PDB entry 6NUX | X-ray diffraction, 2.20 A resolution | chains A and B

Chain A:
Molecule: CD1A protein
Source organism: Homo sapiens
Reference sequence: Q8N5T0 (Q8N5T0_HUMAN); residues 4-278 here correspond to UniProt positions 5-279 (UniProt number = residue number + 1)
Amino-acid sequence (283 residues; row label = number of the first residue in the row):
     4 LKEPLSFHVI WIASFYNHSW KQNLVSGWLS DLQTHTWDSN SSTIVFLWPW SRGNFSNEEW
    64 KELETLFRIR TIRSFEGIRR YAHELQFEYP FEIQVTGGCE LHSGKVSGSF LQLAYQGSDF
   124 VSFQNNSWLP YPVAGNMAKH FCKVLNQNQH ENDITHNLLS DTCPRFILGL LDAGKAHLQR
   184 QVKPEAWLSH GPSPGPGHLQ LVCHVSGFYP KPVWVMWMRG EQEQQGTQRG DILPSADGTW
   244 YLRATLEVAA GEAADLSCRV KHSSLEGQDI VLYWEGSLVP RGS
Disordered / not traced: 4-8, 61, 104-109, 286
Cystine bridges: Cys-102/Cys-166, Cys-206/Cys-261
Construct notes: expression tag (279-286)
Ligand contacts: trans,trans-Farnesol (FOF; (2E,6E)-3,7,11-trimethyldodeca-2,6,10-trien-1-ol): Phe-10, Val-12, Trp-14, Phe-70, Arg-73, Thr-74, Ser-77, Val-98, Gly-100, Leu-114, Leu-161, Leu-162, Thr-165, Cys-166
From the paper describing this entry:
  - binding site for trans,trans-Farnesol: Phe-10, Trp-14, Phe-70, Val-98, Leu-161, Leu-162
  - conformationally variable residues (side-chain flip): Phe-70

Chain B:
Molecule: Beta-2-microglobulin
Source organism: Homo sapiens
Reference sequence: P61769 (B2MG_HUMAN); residues 2-100 here correspond to UniProt positions 21-119 (UniProt number = residue number + 19)
Amino-acid sequence (104 residues; numbered 2 to 105; the number before each row is that of its first residue):
     2 IQRTPKIQVY SRHPAENGKS NFLNCYVSGF HPSDIEVDLL KNGERIEKVE HSDLSFSKDW
    62 SFYLLYYTEF TPTEKDEYAC RVNHVTLSQP KIVKWDRDMG SLVP
Cystine bridges: Cys-26/Cys-81
Construct notes: expression tag (101-105)
UniProt features mapped onto this chain:
  - modified residue: Gln-3 (Pyrrolidone carboxylic acid)
  - glycosylation: Ile-2 (N-linked (Glc) (glycation) isoleucine), Lys-20 (N-linked (Glc) (glycation) lysine), Lys-42 (N-linked (Glc) (glycation) lysine), Lys-49 (N-linked (Glc) (glycation) lysine), Lys-59 (N-linked (Glc) (glycation) lysine), Lys-92 (N-linked (Glc) (glycation) lysine), Lys-95 (N-linked (Glc) (glycation) lysine)

Interface between chain A and chain B:
Residue-residue contacts - 60 pairs, chain A then chain B:
  Ile-13(A) / Ser-56(B)
  Ile-13(A) / Phe-57(B)  hydrophobic
  Ile-15(A) / Leu-55(B)
  Ile-15(A) / Phe-57(B)  hydrophobic
  Ile-15(A) / Phe-63(B)  hydrophobic
  Ser-17(A) / Ser-34(B)
  Gln-25(A) / Ser-34(B)
  Leu-27(A) / Leu-55(B)  hydrophobic
  Trp-31(A) / Ser-56(B)
  Gln-36(A) / Asp-54(B)  hydrogen bond
  Thr-39(A) / Asp-54(B)  hydrogen bond
  Glu-95(A) / His-32(B)
  Glu-95(A) / Pro-33(B)
  Glu-95(A) / Ser-34(B)  hydrogen bond
  Glu-95(A) / Phe-63(B)
  Gln-97(A) / His-32(B)  hydrogen bond
  Gln-97(A) / Phe-57(B)
  Gln-97(A) / Trp-61(B)  hydrogen bond (side chain-backbone)
  Gln-97(A) / Phe-63(B)
  Val-98(A) / Phe-57(B)
  Thr-99(A) / Trp-61(B)
  Gln-115(A) / Trp-61(B)
  Ala-117(A) / Trp-61(B)  hydrophobic
  Gln-119(A) / Ile-2(B)  hydrogen bond (backbone-backbone)
  Gln-119(A) / His-32(B)
  Gly-120(A) / Arg-4(B)  hydrogen bond (backbone-side chain)
  Gly-120(A) / His-32(B)
  Gly-120(A) / Trp-61(B)
  Asp-122(A) / Trp-61(B)  hydrogen bond
  Glu-188(A) / Arg-13(B)  salt bridge
  Glu-188(A) / His-14(B)  salt bridge
  Glu-188(A) / Pro-15(B)
  Trp-190(A) / Ser-12(B)
  Trp-190(A) / Arg-13(B)
  Trp-190(A) / His-14(B)
  Trp-190(A) / Pro-15(B)
  Ser-192(A) / Asp-99(B)
  His-193(A) / Asp-99(B)  salt bridge
  Pro-195(A) / Asp-97(B)
  Ser-209(A) / Arg-13(B)  hydrogen bond (side chain-backbone)
  Gly-210(A) / Arg-13(B)
  Asp-234(A) / Lys-7(B)  salt bridge
  Asp-234(A) / Gln-9(B)
  Leu-236(A) / Gln-9(B)
  Leu-236(A) / Tyr-11(B)  hydrophobic
  Leu-236(A) / Tyr-27(B)  hydrophobic
  Pro-237(A) / Tyr-11(B)  hydrogen bond (backbone-side chain)
  Pro-237(A) / Tyr-27(B)  hydrophobic
  Pro-237(A) / Leu-66(B)
  Ser-238(A) / Arg-13(B)
  Ala-239(A) / Leu-66(B)
  Ala-239(A) / Tyr-68(B)
  Asp-240(A) / Arg-13(B)  salt bridge
  Thr-242(A) / Arg-13(B)
  Tyr-244(A) / Tyr-11(B)  hydrophobic
  Tyr-244(A) / Ser-12(B)
  Arg-246(A) / Val-10(B)  hydrogen bond (side chain-backbone)
  Arg-246(A) / Tyr-11(B)
  Ser-280(A) / Ser-102(B)
  Leu-281(A) / Asp-99(B)
Interface residues without a listed pair, chain A (39 interface residues in all): Trp-14, Leu-116, Ser-121, Pro-283
Interface residues without a listed pair, chain B (27 interface residues in all): Asp-60, Tyr-64

Overview:
Chain A and chain B form an interface of 39 and 27 residues respectively; the contacts include 11 hydrogen
bonds and 5 salt bridges. Polar pairs include Glu-188(A)/Arg-13(B), Glu-188(A)/His-14(B) and
His-193(A)/Asp-99(B). Bound to chain A: trans,trans-Farnesol. The paper reports a binding site for
trans,trans-Farnesol at Phe-10(A), Trp-14(A) and Phe-70(A) among others; conformational variability at
Phe-70(A).
Here chain A is CD1A protein and chain B is Beta-2-microglobulin, both from Homo sapiens. Entry 6NUX
(CD1a-lipid binary complex) was determined by X-ray diffraction.
